7RS5 - chains A and B of the 27 polymer chains in the assembly; structure by electron microscopy, 3.90 A resolution.

Chain A:
Name: Tubulin alpha-1A chain
From: Sus scrofa
UniProtKB: P02550 (TBA1A_PIG); residue numbers follow UniProt; this construct covers 1-451
Sequence (451 residues; numbered 1 to 451; the number before each row is that of its first residue):
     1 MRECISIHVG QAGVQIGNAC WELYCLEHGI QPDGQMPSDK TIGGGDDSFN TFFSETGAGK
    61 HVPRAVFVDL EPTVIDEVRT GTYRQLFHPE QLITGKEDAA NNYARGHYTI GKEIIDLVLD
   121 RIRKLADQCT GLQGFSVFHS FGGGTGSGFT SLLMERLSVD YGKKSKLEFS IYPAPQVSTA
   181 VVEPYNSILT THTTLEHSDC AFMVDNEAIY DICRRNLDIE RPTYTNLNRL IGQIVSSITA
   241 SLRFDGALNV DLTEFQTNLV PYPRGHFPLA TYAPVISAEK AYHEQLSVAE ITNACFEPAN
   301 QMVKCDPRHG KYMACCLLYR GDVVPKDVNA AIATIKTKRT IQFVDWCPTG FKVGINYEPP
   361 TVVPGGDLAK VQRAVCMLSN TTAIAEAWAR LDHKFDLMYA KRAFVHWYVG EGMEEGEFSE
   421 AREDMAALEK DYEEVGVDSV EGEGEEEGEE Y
Not modelled in the structure: 1, 38-48, 440-451
Sequence notes: conflict G265 (Ala in P02550)
Ion coordination: Mg2+: D98 (together with GTP)
Ligand contacts: GTP: G10, Q11, A12, Q15, I16, D69, D98, A99, A100, N101, S140, G142, G143, G144, T145, G146, I171, T179, E183, N206, Y224, L227, N228, I231
Curated features (UniProtKB/Swiss-Prot):
  - active site: E254
  - binding site (GTP): G10, Q11, A12, Q15, E71, A99, S140, G143, G144, T145, G146, T179, E183, N206, Y224, N228, L252
  - binding site (Mg(2+)): E71
  - site: Y451 (Involved in polymerization)
  - modified residue: K40 (N6-acetyllysine), Y282 (3'-nitrotyrosine), S439 (Phosphoserine), E443 (5-glutamyl polyglutamate), E445 (5-glutamyl polyglutamate), Y451 (3'-nitrotyrosine)
  - natural variant: G265 (A265G: this construct carries the variant), T271 to A273 (sequence variant, change not given here)

Chain B:
Name: Tubulin beta chain
From: Sus scrofa
UniProtKB: P02554 (TBB_PIG); the author numbering skips numbers that UniProt does not, so the offset changes along the chain: 1-44 = UniProt 1-44; 47-360 = UniProt 45-358; 369-455 = UniProt 359-445
Sequence (445 residues; row label = number of the first residue in the row; note: 10 numbers in that range are skipped by the numbering (no residue carries them; nothing is unmodelled there)):
     1 MREIVHIQAG QCGNQIGAKF WEVISDEHGI DPTGSYHGDS DLQL
    47 ERINVYYNEA AGNKYVPRAI LVDLEPGTMD SVRSGPFGQI FRPDNFVFGQ SGAGNNWAKG
   107 HYTEGAELVD SVLDVVRKES ESCDCLQGFQ LTHSLGGGTG SGMGTLLISK IREEYPDRIM
   167 NTFSVVPSPK VSDTVVEPYN ATLSVHQLVE NTDETYCIDN EALYDICFRT LKLTTPTYGD
   227 LNHLVSATMS GVTTCLRFPG QLNADLRKLA VNMVPFPRLH FFMPGFAPLT SRGSQQYRAL
   287 TVPELTQQMF DAKNMMAACD PRHGRYLTVA AVFRGRMSMK EVDEQMLNVQ NKNSSYFVEW
   347 IPNNVKTAVC DIPP
   369 RGLKMSATFI GNSTAIQELF KRISEQFTAM FRRKAFLHWY TGEGMDEMEF TEAESNMNDL
   429 VSEYQQYQDA TADEQGEFEE EGEEDEA
Not modelled in the structure: 1, 438-455
Ligand contacts:
  - GDP (guanosine-5'-diphosphate): G10, Q11, C12, Q15, I16, D69, N101, S140, G143, G144, T145, G146, V171, D179, T180, E183, N206, Y224, N228
  - GTP: Q247, L248, N249, K254
  - taxol (TA1): E22, V23, D26, E27, L217, D226, H229, L230, A233, S236, F272, P274, L275, T276, S277, R278, Q281, R320, P360, R369, G370, L371
Curated features (UniProtKB/Swiss-Prot):
  - motif: M1 to I4 (MREI motif)
  - binding site (GTP): Q11, E71, S140, G144, T145, G146, N206, N228
  - binding site (Mg(2+)): E71
  - modified residue: S40 (Phosphoserine), K60 (N6-acetyllysine), S174 (Phosphoserine), T287 (Phosphothreonine), T292 (Phosphothreonine), R320 (Omega-N-methylarginine), E448 (5-glutamyl polyglutamate)
  - cross-link (Glycyl lysine isopeptide (Lys-Gly)): K60 (interchain with G-Cter in ubiquitin), K326 (interchain with G-Cter in ubiquitin)

Chain A / chain B interface:
Contacting residue pairs (71):
  Q11(A) - G246(B)  hydrogen bond (side chain-backbone)
  Q11(A) - Q247(B)
  Q11(A) - L248(B)
  Q11(A) - N249(B)
  E71(A) - R2(B)  salt bridge
  E71(A) - K254(B)  salt bridge
  T73(A) - R48(B)  hydrogen bond
  D76(A) - E47(B)
  D76(A) - R48(B)  salt bridge
  E77(A) - P245(B)
  K96(A) - R2(B)  hydrogen bond (backbone-side chain)
  E97(A) - R2(B)
  E97(A) - R164(B)  salt bridge
  E97(A) - R253(B)  salt bridge
  D98(A) - R2(B)
  D98(A) - K254(B)  salt bridge
  A100(A) - R253(B)
  A100(A) - K254(B)
  A100(A) - V257(B)
  N101(A) - K254(B)
  N101(A) - V257(B)
  N101(A) - N258(B)
  R105(A) - R253(B)
  Q176(A) - L333(B)
  V177(A) - D329(B)
  V177(A) - L333(B)  hydrophobic
  S178(A) - N349(B)  hydrogen bond
  T179(A) - L248(B)
  T179(A) - N349(B)
  T179(A) - K352(B)
  T179(A) - T353(B)  hydrogen bond (backbone-backbone)
  A180(A) - N258(B)
  V181(A) - N258(B)  hydrogen bond (backbone-side chain)
  V181(A) - N349(B)
  V181(A) - K352(B)
  V182(A) - V257(B)
  V182(A) - N258(B)
  E207(A) - K326(B)  salt bridge
  Y210(A) - M325(B)
  Y210(A) - K326(B)
  D211(A) - K326(B)  salt bridge
  R214(A) - E330(B)  salt bridge
  R221(A) - S324(B)
  R221(A) - E327(B)  salt bridge
  P222(A) - S324(B)  hydrogen bond (backbone-side chain)
  P222(A) - M325(B)  hydrogen bond (backbone-backbone)
  P222(A) - K326(B)  hydrogen bond (backbone-backbone)
  T223(A) - M325(B)
  Y224(A) - Q247(B)
  Y224(A) - L248(B)  hydrophobic
  Y224(A) - M325(B)  hydrophobic
  K394(A) - P348(B)
  L397(A) - E345(B)
  L397(A) - W346(B)
  M398(A) - W346(B)
  M398(A) - P348(B)
  K401(A) - F262(B)
  K401(A) - W346(B)
  A403(A) - P261(B)
  F404(A) - V257(B)
  F404(A) - N258(B)
  F404(A) - M259(B)
  F404(A) - V260(B)
  F404(A) - P261(B)  hydrogen bond (backbone-backbone)
  H406(A) - V260(B)
  H406(A) - P261(B)
  H406(A) - F262(B)
  H406(A) - P263(B)
  W407(A) - A256(B)  hydrogen bond (side chain-backbone)
  W407(A) - V257(B)
  W407(A) - V260(B)  hydrogen bond (side chain-backbone)
Interface residues without a listed pair, chain A (37 interface residues in all): Q15, P72, R402
Interface residues without a listed pair, chain B (39 interface residues in all): C131, L242, T314, M323, I347, N350, V351

Overview:
37 residues of chain A face 39 of chain B across their interface, with 12 hydrogen bonds and 10 salt bridges.
Among the polar pairs are E71(A)-R2(B), E71(A)-K254(B) and D76(A)-R48(B). GTP is bound between chain A and
chain B.
Chain A is Tubulin alpha-1A chain and chain B is Tubulin beta chain, both from Sus scrofa; the structure,
Cryo-EM structure of Kip3 (AMPPNP) bound to Taxol-Stabilized Microtubules, was determined by electron
microscopy, deposited together with 7RS6.
